Entry 6XSK (electron microscopy, 3.85 A resolution); this record covers chains A and E of the 12 polymer chains in the assembly.

Chain A (and E):
Protein: Hemagglutinin HA1 chain
Organism: Influenza A virus (A/Solomon Islands/3/2006(H1N1))
Notes: chain E of this document is another copy of the same molecule, construct and numbering; everything in this record applies to it too
UniProt: A7Y8I1 (A7Y8I1_9INFA); the construct lacks a stretch of the UniProt sequence, so the offset changes along the chain: -6 to 54 = UniProt 1-61; 55-83 = UniProt 63-91; 84-95 = UniProt 93-104; 96-125 = UniProt 106-135; 2 more segments
Chain sequence (343 residues; each row starts with the number of its first residue; a row labelled like 125A-125C holds insertion residues (125A, then the next letters in order); numbers below 1 keep their minus sign (Met-6 is residue -6)):
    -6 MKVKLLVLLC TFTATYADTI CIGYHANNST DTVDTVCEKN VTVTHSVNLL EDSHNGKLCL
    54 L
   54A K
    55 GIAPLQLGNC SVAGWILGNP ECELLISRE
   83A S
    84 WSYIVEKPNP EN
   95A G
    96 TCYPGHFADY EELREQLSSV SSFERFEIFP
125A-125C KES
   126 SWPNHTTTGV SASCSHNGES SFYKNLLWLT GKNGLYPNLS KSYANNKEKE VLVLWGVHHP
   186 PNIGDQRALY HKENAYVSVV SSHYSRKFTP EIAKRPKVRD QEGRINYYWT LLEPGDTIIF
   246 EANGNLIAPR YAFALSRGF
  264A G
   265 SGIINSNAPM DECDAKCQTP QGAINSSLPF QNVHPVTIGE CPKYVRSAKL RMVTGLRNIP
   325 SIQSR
Unresolved in the structure: -6 to 10, 326-329
Construct notes: conflict Cys30 (Leu37 in A7Y8I1)
Cystine bridges: Cys52-Cys277, Cys64-Cys76, Cys97-Cys139, Cys281-Cys305
Glycans and other covalent adducts: N-acetylglucosamine (NAG) linked to Asn21, Asn33, Asn63, Asn95, Asn129, Asn163, Asn289

How chain A and chain E interact:
Contacting residue pairs (10; chain A residue first):
  His101(A) - Ser207(E)
  His101(A) - His208(E)
  Glu216(A) - Ser203(E)  hydrogen bond
  Glu216(A) - Lys212(E)  salt bridge
  Ile217(A) - Glu246(E)
  Ala218(A) - Glu246(E)
  Lys219(A) - Ile244(E)
  Arg220(A) - Val205(E)
  Pro221(A) - Thr242(E)
  Arg229(A) - Ser207(E)  hydrogen bond
Also at the interface, not in a pair above, chain E (9 interface residues in all): Ser210

In short:
8 residues of chain A and 9 residues of chain E are in contact, with 2 hydrogen bonds and 1 salt bridge. Polar
pairs include Glu216(A)-Lys212(E), Glu216(A)-Ser203(E) and Arg229(A)-Ser207(E). Covalently linked
N-acetylglucosamine: at Asn21(A), Asn33(A), Asn63(A), Asn95(A), Asn129(A) and Asn163(A) and 1 more.
Chain A and chain E are both Hemagglutinin HA1 chain (Influenza A virus (A/Solomon Islands/3/2006(H1N1))); the
structure, Cryo-EM Structure of Vaccine-Elicited Rhesus Antibody 789-203-3C12 in Complex with Stabilized SI06
(A/Solomon Islands/3/06) Influenza Hemagglutinin ..., was determined by electron microscopy.
